PDB entry 1VAF | X-ray diffraction, 2.90 A resolution | chain A

Chain A:
Name: Nitric oxide synthase, inducible
Organism: Mus musculus
Notes: EC 1.14.13.39; fragment: Inducible Nitric Oxide Synthase Oxygenase Domain (residues 77-495)
UniProtKB: P29477 (NOS2_MOUSE); residue numbers follow UniProt; this construct covers 77-495
Amino-acid sequence (419 residues; numbered 77 to 495; the number before each row is that of its first residue):
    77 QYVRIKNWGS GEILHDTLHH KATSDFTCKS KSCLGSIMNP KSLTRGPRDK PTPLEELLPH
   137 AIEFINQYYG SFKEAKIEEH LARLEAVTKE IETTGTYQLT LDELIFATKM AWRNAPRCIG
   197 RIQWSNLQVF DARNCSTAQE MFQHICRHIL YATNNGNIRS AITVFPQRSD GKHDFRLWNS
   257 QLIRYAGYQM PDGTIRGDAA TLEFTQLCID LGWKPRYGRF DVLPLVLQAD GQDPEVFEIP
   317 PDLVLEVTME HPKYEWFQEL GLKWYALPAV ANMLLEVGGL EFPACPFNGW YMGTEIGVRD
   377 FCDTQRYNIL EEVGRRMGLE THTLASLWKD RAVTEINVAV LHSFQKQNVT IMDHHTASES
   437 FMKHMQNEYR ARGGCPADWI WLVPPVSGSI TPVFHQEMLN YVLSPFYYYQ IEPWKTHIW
Metal / ion sites: Zn2+: Cys104, Cys109; heme Fe near Cys194 (its only coordinating residue here)
Residues lining bound ligands:
  - ARR (N-(4-{2-[(3-chlorobenzyl)amino]ethyl}phenyl)thiophene-2-carboximidamide): Trp84, Met114, Asn115, Gln257, Arg260, Ala276, Pro344, Ala345, Val346, Asn348, Met349, Phe363, Asn364, Gly365, Trp366, Tyr367, Glu371, Trp457, Tyr485
  - tetrahydrobiopterin (H4B): Ser112, Met114, Arg375, Trp455, Ile456, Trp457, Phe470, His471, Gln472, Glu473
  - heme (HEM): Thr184, Trp188, Ala191, Arg193, Cys194, Ile195, Gly196, Gln199, Leu203, Ser236, Met349, Phe363, Asn364, Gly365, Trp366, Tyr367, Met368, Glu371, Trp457, Tyr483, Tyr485
Swiss-Prot annotation at these positions:
  - binding site (Zn(2+)): Cys104, Cys109
  - binding site ((6R)-L-erythro-5,6,7,8-tetrahydrobiopterin): Ser112, Arg375, Ile456, Trp457, Phe470
  - binding site (heme b): Cys194, Tyr485
  - binding site (L-arginine): Gln257, Trp366, Tyr367, Glu371
  - natural variant: Cys211 (C211R: In strain: NOD/LtJ)
From the paper describing this entry:
  - binding site for ARR: Met114, Asn115, Asn348, Phe363, Asn364, Gly365, Trp366, Glu371
  - specificity-determining residues: Asn115
  - mutagenesis - N115L: increased binding to ARR
  - mutagenesis - N115L: decreased catalytic activity on l-NOHA
  - mutagenesis - N115L (0.5-1.0 mM): unchanged binding to l-arginine

Summary:
Chain A binds heme, tetrahydrobiopterin and compound ARR. Cys104 and Cys109 coordinate Zn2+. From UniProt:
Zn2+-binding residues Cys104 and Cys109, 5 (6R)-L-erythro-5,6,7,8-tetrahydrobiopterin-binding residues, heme
b-binding residues Cys194 and Tyr485 and 4 L-arginine-binding residues. From the paper: a binding site for ARR
at Met114, Asn115 and Asn348 among others; N115L increases binding to ARR.
Chain A is Nitric oxide synthase, inducible (Mus musculus); the structure, Inducible nitric oxide synthase
oxygenase domain complexed with the inhibitor AR-R17477, was determined by X-ray diffraction (same publication
as 1VAG).
